7SQ5 - chain A; structure by X-ray diffraction, 2.21 A resolution.

# Chain A
Protein: Designed trefoil knot protein, variant 3
Source organism: synthetic construct
Chain sequence (153 residues; row label = number of the first residue in the row; numbers below 1 keep their minus sign (Gly-2 is residue -2)):
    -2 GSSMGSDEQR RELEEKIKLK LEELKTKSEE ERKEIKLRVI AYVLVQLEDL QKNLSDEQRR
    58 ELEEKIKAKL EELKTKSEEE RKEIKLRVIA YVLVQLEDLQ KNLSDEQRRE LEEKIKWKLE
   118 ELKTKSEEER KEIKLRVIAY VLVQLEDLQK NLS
Not modelled in the structure: -2 to 3, 50-56
Metal / ion sites: Na+: Asp46, Glu143

# Summary
The Na+ site is built by Asp46 and Glu143.
Chain A is Designed trefoil knot protein, variant 3 (synthetic construct); the structure, Designed trefoil
knot protein, variant 3, was determined by X-ray diffraction (same publication as 8ETQ, 7SQ3 and 7SQ4).
